PDB entry 7JSL | X-ray diffraction, 4.51 A resolution (low resolution: residue-level contacts below are approximate; hydrogen-bond / salt-bridge calls are withheld) | chains C and J of the 3 polymer chains in the assembly

Chain C:
Molecule: 10-nt DNA strand
Sequence (10 nucleotides; each row starts with the number of its first residue):
    14 CACTTCCGGT

Chain J:
Molecule: ETS domain-containing transcription factor ERF
Source organism: Homo sapiens
UniProtKB: P50548 (ERF_HUMAN); residues 22-140 here = UniProt positions 22-140
Sequence (123 residues; each row starts with the number of its first residue):
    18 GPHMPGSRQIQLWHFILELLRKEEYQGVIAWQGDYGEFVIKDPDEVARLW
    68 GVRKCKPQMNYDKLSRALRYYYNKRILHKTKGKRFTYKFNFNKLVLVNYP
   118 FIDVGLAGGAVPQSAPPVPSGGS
Not modelled in the structure: 18-27, 110-140
Sequence notes: expression tag (18-21)
UniProt features mapped onto this chain:
  - DNA-binding region: Ile-27 to Asn-107 (ETS)
  - modified residue: Ser-24 (Phosphoserine)
  - natural variant: Arg-65 (R65Q: In CRS4), Arg-86 (R86C: In CRS4), Tyr-89 (Y89C: In CHYTS)

How chain C and chain J interact:
Contacting residue pairs (18; chain C residue first):
  DA15(C) with Gln-28(J); Lys-91(J)
  DC16(C) with Gln-28(J); Leu-29(J); Trp-67(J); Lys-71(J); Tyr-88(J)
  DT17(C) with Trp-67(J); Lys-71(J); Lys-73(J); Met-76(J); Tyr-87(J)
  DT18(C) with Lys-73(J); Gln-75(J); Lys-80(J); Arg-83(J)
  DC19(C) with Lys-80(J)
  DC20(C) with Asp-79(J)
Also at the interface, not in a pair above, chain J (15 interface residues in all): Trp-30, Ala-84

In short:
Chain C and chain J form an interface of 6 and 15 residues respectively. From UniProt: a DNA-binding region on
chain J.
Chain C is a 10-nt DNA strand and chain J is ETS domain-containing transcription factor ERF (Homo sapiens);
the structure, Crystal structure of the DNA binding domain of human transcription factor ERF in the oxidized
form ..., was determined by X-ray diffraction, deposited together with 7JSA.
